Entry 2V5E (X-ray diffraction, 2.35 A resolution); this record covers chains A and B.

[Chain A]
Protein: Gdnf family receptor alpha-1
From: Rattus norvegicus
UniProt: Q62997 (GFRA1_RAT); numbering as in UniProt (aligned over 150-349)
Sequence (200 residues; numbered 150 to 349; the number before each row is that of its first residue):
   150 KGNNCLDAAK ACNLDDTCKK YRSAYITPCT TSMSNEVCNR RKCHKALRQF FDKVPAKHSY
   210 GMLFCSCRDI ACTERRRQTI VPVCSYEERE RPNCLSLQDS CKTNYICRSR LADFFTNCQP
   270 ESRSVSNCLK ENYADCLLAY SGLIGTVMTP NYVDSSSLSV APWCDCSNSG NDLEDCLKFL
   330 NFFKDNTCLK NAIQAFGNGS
Cystine bridges: Cys-154/Cys-214, Cys-161/Cys-167, Cys-178/Cys-192, Cys-187/Cys-233, Cys-216/Cys-221, Cys-243/Cys-313, Cys-250/Cys-256, Cys-267/Cys-285, Cys-277/Cys-337, Cys-315/Cys-325
Ligand contacts:
  - 2,3,4,6-tetra-O-sulfonato-glucose (GU4; 2,3,4,6-tetra-O-sulfonato-alpha-D-glucopyranose): Arg-190, Lys-194, Arg-197, Asn-253, Tyr-254, Ile-255
  - 1,3,4,6-tetra-O-sulfo-beta-D-fructofuranose (YYJ): Lys-194, Arg-197, Gln-198, Lys-202, Tyr-254, Ile-255
Swiss-Prot annotation at these positions:
  - glycosylation: Asn-347 (N-linked (GlcNAc...) asparagine)
Reported in the primary citation:
  - binding site for 2,3,4,6-tetra-O-sulfonato-glucose: Arg-190, Lys-194, Arg-197, Asn-253, Tyr-254
  - mutagenesis - D164A, R190A/R197A, K194A, Q198A/K202A, R257A/R259A, E323A/D324A: decreased signaling with Glial cell line-derived neurotrophic factor (chain B)
  - mutagenesis - R240A: unchanged signaling with Glial cell line-derived neurotrophic factor (chain B)
  - contacts within the chain: Asn-162/Arg-171 (hydrogen bond)
  - mutagenesis - D164A: unchanged signaling
  - specificity-determining residues: Ile-175, Val-230

[Chain B]
Protein: Glial cell line-derived neurotrophic factor
From: Homo sapiens
UniProt: P39905 (GDNF_HUMAN); residues 34-134 here correspond to UniProt positions 111-211 (UniProt number = residue number + 77)
Sequence (101 residues; each row starts with the number of its first residue):
    34 QRGKNRGCVL TAIHLNVTDL GLGYETKEEL IFRYCSGSCD AAETTYDKIL KNLSRNRRLV
    94 SDKVGQACCR PIAFDDDLSF LDDNLVYHIL RKHSAKRCGC I
Cystine bridges: Cys-41/Cys-102, Cys-68/Cys-131, Cys-72/Cys-133
Ligand contacts: N-acetylglucosamine (NAG; 2-acetamido-2-deoxy-beta-D-glucopyranose): His-47, Leu-48, Asn-49, Asp-52, Glu-62
Swiss-Prot annotation at these positions:
  - glycosylation (N-linked (GlcNAc...) asparagine): Asn-49, Asn-85
Reported in the primary citation:
  - contacts within the chain: Leu-114/Tyr-120
  - post-translational modification sites: Asn-49
  - binding site for N-acetylglucosamine: Asn-49
  - binding site for 2,3,4,6-tetra-O-sulfonato-glucose: Arg-35, Lys-37, Arg-39

[Chain A / chain B interface]
Residue-residue contacts (29):
  Leu-155(A) with Lys-60(B)
  Ala-158(A) with Glu-61(B)
  Lys-159(A) with His-47(B); Glu-62(B), salt bridge
  Asn-162(A) with Glu-61(B), hydrogen bond; Glu-62(B), hydrogen bond (side chain-backbone); Leu-111(B); Ser-112(B), hydrogen bond (side chain-backbone)
  Leu-163(A) with Ile-64(B), hydrophobic
  Lys-168(A) with Asp-110(B); Leu-111(B)
  Lys-169(A) with Asp-109(B)
  Arg-171(A) with Glu-61(B), salt bridge; Ser-112(B), hydrogen bond (side chain-backbone); Leu-114(B)
  Ser-172(A) with Asp-110(B), hydrogen bond (side chain-backbone); Leu-111(B); Ser-112(B), hydrogen bond (side chain-backbone)
  Ile-175(A) with Ser-112(B); Tyr-120(B), hydrophobic; Ile-122(B), hydrophobic
  Thr-176(A) with Ile-122(B); Arg-124(B), hydrogen bond
  Glu-223(A) with Leu-118(B)
  Arg-224(A) with Glu-61(B), salt bridge; Leu-114(B), hydrogen bond (side chain-backbone)
  Gln-227(A) with Tyr-120(B), hydrogen bond (backbone-side chain)
  Thr-228(A) with Tyr-120(B)
  Val-230(A) with Tyr-120(B), hydrophobic
Interface residues without a listed pair, chain A (17 interface residues in all): Thr-179
Interface residues without a listed pair, chain B (16 interface residues in all): Leu-63, Phe-113
Interface features reported in the paper:
  - residue pairs: Ala-158(A)/Glu-61(B), Lys-159(A)/Glu-62(B), Asn-162(A)/Glu-61(B), Asn-162(A)/Glu-62(B) (backbone contact), Asn-162(A)/Ser-112(B) (backbone contact), Leu-163(A)/Ile-64(B), Lys-168(A)/Asp-109(B), Lys-168(A)/Leu-111(B), Lys-169(A)/Asp-109(B), Arg-171(A)/Glu-61(B), Ser-172(A)/Asp-110(B), Ser-172(A)/Ser-112(B), Tyr-174(A)/Tyr-120(B), Ile-175(A)/Tyr-120(B), Ile-175(A)/Ser-112(B), Thr-176(A)/Arg-124(B), Glu-223(A)/Leu-118(B), Arg-224(A)/Glu-61(B), Arg-224(A)/Leu-114(B), Gln-227(A)/Tyr-120(B), Thr-228(A)/Tyr-120(B), Val-230(A)/Tyr-120(B), Leu-111(B)/Asn-162(A), Ser-112(B)/Arg-171(A), Tyr-120(B)/Arg-171(A), Ile-122(B)/Ile-175(A), Ile-122(B)/Thr-176(A)
  - interface residues, chain B: Lys-60(B)

[Overview]
17 residues of chain A face 16 of chain B across their interface; the contacts include 9 hydrogen bonds and 3
salt bridges. Polar contacts include Lys-159(A)/Glu-62(B), Arg-171(A)/Glu-61(B) and Arg-224(A)/Glu-61(B). The
paper describes contacts between Ala-158(A) and Glu-61(B), Lys-159(A) and Glu-62(B) and Asn-162(A) and
Glu-61(B) among others; backbone contacts between Asn-162(A) and Glu-62(B) and Asn-162(A) and Ser-112(B). The
paper reports a binding site for 2,3,4,6-tetra-O-sulfonato-glucose at Arg-190(A), Lys-194(A) and Arg-35(B)
among others; D164A, R190A/R197A and K194A of chain A, among others, reduce signaling with Glial cell
line-derived neurotrophic factor (chain B); 7 substitutions were tested in all.
Here chain A is Gdnf family receptor alpha-1 (Rattus norvegicus) and chain B is Glial cell line-derived
neurotrophic factor (Homo sapiens). Entry 2V5E (The structure of the GDNF:Coreceptor complex: Insights into
RET signalling and heparin binding) was determined by X-ray diffraction.
